2DBT - chain A; structure by X-ray diffraction, 3.14 A resolution.

[Chain A]
Name: chitinase C
Organism: Streptomyces griseus
Notes: EC 3.2.1.14
Reference sequence: O50152 (O50152_STRGR); numbering as in UniProt (aligned over 30-294)
Chain sequence (265 residues; numbered 30 to 294; the number before each row is that of its first residue):
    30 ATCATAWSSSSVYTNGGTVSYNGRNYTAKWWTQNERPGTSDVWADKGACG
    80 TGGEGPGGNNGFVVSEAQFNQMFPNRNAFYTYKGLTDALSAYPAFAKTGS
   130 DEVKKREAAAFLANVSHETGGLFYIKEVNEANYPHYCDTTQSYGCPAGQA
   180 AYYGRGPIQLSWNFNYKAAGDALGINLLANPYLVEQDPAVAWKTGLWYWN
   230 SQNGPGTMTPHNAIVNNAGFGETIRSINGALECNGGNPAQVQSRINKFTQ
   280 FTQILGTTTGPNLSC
Unresolved in the structure: 30-89
Disulfides: Cys-166/Cys-174, Cys-262/Cys-294

[Summary]
Chain A is chitinase C (Streptomyces griseus); the structure, Crystal structure of chitinase C from
Streptomyces griseus HUT6037, was determined by X-ray diffraction, deposited together with 1WVU and 1WVV.
